8BVJ - chains N and B of the 23 polymer chains in the assembly; structure by electron microscopy, 4.50 A resolution (low resolution: residue-level contacts below are approximate; hydrogen-bond / salt-bridge calls are withheld).

# Chain N
Name: RNA-binding protein Hfq
Source organism: Pseudomonas aeruginosa
UniProtKB: A6VD57 (HFQ_PSEA7); residues 1-82 here = UniProt positions 1-82
Chain sequence (82 residues; each row starts with the number of its first residue):
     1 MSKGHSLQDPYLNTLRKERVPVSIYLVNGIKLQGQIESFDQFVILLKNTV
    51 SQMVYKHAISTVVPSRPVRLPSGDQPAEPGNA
Unresolved in the structure: 1-2, 70-82
Reported in the primary citation:
  - binding site for estA mRNA (chain B): Asn-13, Arg-16, Arg-19, Gln-41, Arg-66

# Chain B
Molecule: estA mRNA
Sequence (117 nucleotides; numbered 1 to 117 plus 2 insertion-coded residues; 2 numbers in that range are skipped by the numbering (no residue carries them; nothing is unmodelled there); the number before each row is that of its first residue; a row labelled like 80A-80B holds insertion residues (80A, then the next letters in order)):
     1 GCUGAGGAGGCUUUACGACGGGCCCCGAGGCGCAUGCCGACGACACGGCG
    51 GCCCGACAAUAAAAACAAA
    71 UCAUGGAGUA
80A-80B AG
    82 AGAAUGAUCAGAAUGGCGCUCAAGCCACUGGUAGCG
Unresolved in the structure: 1-18, 29-44, 71-73, 80A-80B, 95-117

# Chain N / chain B interface
Pairs across the interface (14):
  Tyr-25(N) with G83(B)
  Gly-29(N) with G83(B); A84(B); A85(B)
  Ile-30(N) with A85(B); U86(B)
  Lys-31(N) with A85(B)
  Leu-32(N) with A85(B); U86(B)
  Gln-33(N) with A85(B)
  Asn-48(N) with A85(B)
  Gln-52(N) with A85(B)
  Ser-60(N) with G83(B)
  Thr-61(N) with G83(B)
Also at the interface, not in a pair above, chain N (11 interface residues in all): Val-63

# Overview
Chain N and chain B form an interface of 11 and 4 residues respectively. The paper reports a binding site for
estA mRNA (chain B) at Asn-13(N), Arg-16(N) and Arg-19(N) among others.
Chain N is RNA-binding protein Hfq (Pseudomonas aeruginosa) and chain B is estA mRNA; the structure,
Hfq-Crc-estA translation repression complex, was determined by electron microscopy together with 8BVH and 8BVM
from the same study.
